PDB entry 5ZQ0 | X-ray diffraction, 2.00 A resolution | chains A and B

== Chain A ==
Molecule: Uncharacterized RNA methyltransferase SP_1029
Organism: Streptococcus pneumoniae serotype 4 (strain ATCC BAA-334 / TIGR4)
Notes: EC 2.1.1.-
UniProt: Q97R12 (Y1029_STRPN); residues 1-452 here = UniProt positions 1-452
Amino-acid sequence (453 residues; row label = number of the first residue in the row; numbering starts at 0):
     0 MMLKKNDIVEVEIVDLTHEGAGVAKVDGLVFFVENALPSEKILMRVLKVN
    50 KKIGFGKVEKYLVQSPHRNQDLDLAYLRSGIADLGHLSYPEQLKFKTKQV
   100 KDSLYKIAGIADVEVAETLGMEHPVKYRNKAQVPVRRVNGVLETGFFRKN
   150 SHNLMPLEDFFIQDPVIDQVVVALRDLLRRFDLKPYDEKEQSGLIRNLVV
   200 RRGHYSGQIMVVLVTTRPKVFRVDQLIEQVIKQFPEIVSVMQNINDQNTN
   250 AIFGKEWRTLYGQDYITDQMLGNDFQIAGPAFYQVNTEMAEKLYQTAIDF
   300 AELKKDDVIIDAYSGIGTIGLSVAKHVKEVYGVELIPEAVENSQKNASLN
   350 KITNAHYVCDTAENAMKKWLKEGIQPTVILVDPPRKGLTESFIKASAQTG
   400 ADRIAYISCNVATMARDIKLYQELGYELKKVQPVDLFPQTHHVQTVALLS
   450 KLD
Construct notes: initiating methionine (0); engineered mutation Gln443 (Glu in Q97R12)
Residues lining bound ligands: S-adenosylhomocysteine (SAH): Phe281, Gln283, Tyr293, Tyr312, Ser313, Gly314, Thr317, Ile318, Val332, Glu333, Leu334, Ile335, Asp359, Thr360, Ala361, Asp381, Pro383
Swiss-Prot annotation at these positions:
  - active site: Cys408 (Nucleophile)
  - binding site (S-adenosyl-L-methionine): Gln283, Tyr312, Glu333, Asp381
From the paper describing this entry:
  - binding site for the 8-nt RNA strand (chain B): Arg127, Gln131, Phe145, Phe146, Asn149, His151, Gln162, Asn247, Asn249, Phe281, Gln283, Asp381, Arg384, Cys408, His441, Gln443
  - catalytic residues: Cys408
  - conformationally variable residues (side-chain flip): Phe145
  - mutagenesis - F145A, H151A, Q283A, D381A: decreased catalytic activity on U747 RNA substrate
  - mutagenesis - H151A, Q283A, D381A: decreased catalytic activity on U1939 RNA substrate
  - mutagenesis - R127A: abolished catalytic activity on U1939 RNAs
  - mutagenesis - Q162A: decreased catalytic activity on U747 RNA
  - mutagenesis - Q162A: increased catalytic activity on U1939 RNA
  - specificity-determining residues: Phe145, Gln162, Asn249
  - mutagenesis - N249A: decreased catalytic activity on U747
  - mutagenesis - N249A: decreased catalytic activity on U1939 RNA substrates
  - mutagenesis - F145A: unchanged catalytic activity on U1939 RNA substrate
  - mutagenesis - F145A, N249A: decreased binding to U747 RNA
  - mutagenesis - F145A: unchanged binding to U1939 RNA
  - contacts within the chain: Phe146-His151 (pi stacking)
  - mutagenesis - R127A: abolished catalytic activity on U747
  - mutagenesis - H151A: decreased binding to U747
  - mutagenesis - H151A, N249A: decreased binding to U1939 RNAs

== Chain B ==
Molecule: 8-nt RNA strand
Sequence (8 nucleotides; each row starts with the number of its first residue):
   745 GUXGAAAA
Modified positions: MUM (5'-O-(dihydroxyphosphanyl)-5-methyl-5,6-dihydrouridine) at position 747

== Interface between chain A and chain B ==
Pairs across the interface (56):
  Ser78(A) - A749(B)  hydrogen bond to the sugar
  Gly79(A) - G748(B)  hydrogen bond to the sugar
  Gly79(A) - A749(B)  sugar contact
  Ile80(A) - G748(B)  sugar contact
  Arg127(A) - G748(B)  salt bridge to the phosphate
  Lys129(A) - MUM_747(B)  base contact
  Lys129(A) - G748(B)  base contact
  Ala130(A) - G748(B)  base contact
  Gln131(A) - U746(B)  hydrogen bond to the sugar
  Gln131(A) - G748(B)  hydrogen bond to the base
  Gln131(A) - A749(B)  hydrogen bond to the base
  Pro133(A) - A749(B)  base contact
  Phe145(A) - G748(B)  base contact
  Phe145(A) - A749(B)  stacking on the base
  Phe146(A) - A749(B)  hydrogen bond to the sugar
  Phe146(A) - A750(B)  sugar contact
  Arg147(A) - A749(B)  sugar contact
  Lys148(A) - A749(B)  hydrogen bond to the sugar
  Lys148(A) - A750(B)  phosphate contact
  Asn149(A) - A750(B)  hydrogen bond to the phosphate
  Asn149(A) - A751(B)  sugar contact
  Ser150(A) - A750(B)  sugar contact
  Ser150(A) - A751(B)  sugar contact
  His151(A) - A750(B)  hydrogen bond to the sugar
  His151(A) - A751(B)  stacking on the base
  Phe159(A) - G748(B)  base contact
  Ile161(A) - G748(B)  base contact
  Gln162(A) - G748(B)  hydrogen bond to the base
  Glu187(A) - A751(B)  base contact
  Asn247(A) - A752(B)  hydrogen bond to the base
  Asn249(A) - G745(B)  hydrogen bond to the base
  Asn249(A) - U746(B)  hydrogen bond to the base
  Asn249(A) - A750(B)  sugar contact
  Asn249(A) - A751(B)  hydrogen bond to the base
  Asn249(A) - A752(B)  base contact
  Ala250(A) - G745(B)  phosphate contact
  Ala250(A) - U746(B)  base contact
  Ile251(A) - U746(B)  hydrogen bond to the base
  Ile251(A) - A749(B)  base contact
  Ile251(A) - A750(B)  base contact
  Phe281(A) - MUM_747(B)  sugar contact
  Gln283(A) - MUM_747(B)  base contact
  Asp381(A) - MUM_747(B)  base contact
  Pro382(A) - MUM_747(B)  base contact
  Pro383(A) - U746(B)  phosphate contact
  Arg384(A) - MUM_747(B)  hydrogen bond to the sugar
  Arg384(A) - G748(B)  hydrogen bond to the phosphate
  Arg384(A) - A749(B)  salt bridge to the phosphate
  Arg384(A) - A750(B)  base contact
  Cys408(A) - MUM_747(B)  covalent bond
  Phe436(A) - MUM_747(B)  base contact
  Thr439(A) - G748(B)  sugar contact
  His440(A) - A749(B)  phosphate contact
  His441(A) - G748(B)  hydrogen bond to the phosphate
  His441(A) - A749(B)  salt bridge to the phosphate
  Gln443(A) - MUM_747(B)  base contact
Also at the interface, not in a pair above, chain A (37 interface residues in all): Val284, Ile406

== In short ==
Chain A and chain B form an interface of 37 and 8 residues respectively; the contacts include 1 covalent bond,
18 hydrogen bonds, 3 salt bridges and 2 aromatic stacking contacts. Polar contacts include Gln131(A)-G748(B),
Gln131(A)-A749(B) and Gln162(A)-G748(B). From the paper: the catalytic residue Cys408(A); F145A, H151A and
Q283A of chain A, among others, reduce catalytic activity on U747 RNA substrate; 7 substitutions were tested
in all.
Chain A is Uncharacterized RNA methyltransferase SP_1029 (Streptococcus pneumoniae serotype 4 (strain ATCC
BAA-334 / TIGR4)) and chain B is an 8-nt RNA strand; the structure, Crystal structure of spRlmCD with U747loop
RNA, was determined by X-ray diffraction together with 5ZQ1, 5ZQ8 and 5ZTH from the same study.
